3ZS9 - chains A and B of the 4 polymer chains in the assembly; structure by X-ray diffraction, 2.10 A resolution.

== Chain A (and B) ==
Name: Atpase GET3
From: Saccharomyces cerevisiae
Notes: EC 3.6.3.16; chain B of this document is another copy of the same molecule, construct and numbering; everything in this record applies to it too
UniProtKB: Q12154 (GET3_YEAST); residues 1-354 here = UniProt positions 1-354
Chain sequence (354 residues; numbered 1 to 354; the number before each row is that of its first residue):
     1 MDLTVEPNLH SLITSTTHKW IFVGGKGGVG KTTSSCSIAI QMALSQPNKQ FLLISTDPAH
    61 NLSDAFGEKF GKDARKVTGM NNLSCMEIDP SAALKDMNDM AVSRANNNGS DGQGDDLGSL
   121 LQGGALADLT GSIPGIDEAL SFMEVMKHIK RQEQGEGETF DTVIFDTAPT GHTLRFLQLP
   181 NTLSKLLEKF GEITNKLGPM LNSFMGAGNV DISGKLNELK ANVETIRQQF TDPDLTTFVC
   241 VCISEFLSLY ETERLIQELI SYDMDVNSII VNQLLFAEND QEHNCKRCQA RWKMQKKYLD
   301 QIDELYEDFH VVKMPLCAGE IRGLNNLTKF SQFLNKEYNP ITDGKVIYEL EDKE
Disordered / not traced: 1-4, 101-126, 188-211, 280-284, 353-354 (chain B: 1-3, 102-125, 154-158, 199-211, 280-282, 351-354)
Ion coordination: Mg2+: Thr32 (together with ADP, tetrafluoroaluminate); Zn2+: Cys285, Cys288 (shared with Cys285(B), Cys288(B) of chain B)
Small-molecule neighbours:
  - ADP (adenosine-5'-diphosphate), molecule 1: Lys26, Gly27, Gly28, Val29, Gly30, Lys31, Thr32, Thr33, Asn61, Asn272, Gln273, Pro315, Leu316, Cys317, Gly319, Glu320, Ile321, Phe330
  - ADP, molecule 2: Lys26, Glu245, Leu247, Arg291
Reported in the primary citation:
  - mutagenesis - D57N: unchanged binding to rGet1/2

== Chain A / chain B interface ==
Residue-residue contacts (99):
  Lys26(A) with Asn61(B)
  Gly27(A) with Gly27(B); Gly28(B)
  Gly28(A) with Gly27(B), hydrogen bond (backbone-backbone); Gly28(B)
  Pro58(A) with Gly171(B); His172(B)
  Ala59(A) with Thr170(B); Gly171(B); Glu251(B)
  His60(A) with Arg254(B)
  Asn61(A) with Lys26(B); Leu247(B); Glu251(B)
  Asp64(A) with Phe246(B); Leu247(B); Tyr250(B); Arg254(B), salt bridge
  Pro90(A) with Arg175(B)
  Leu129(A) with Lys185(B)
  Gly131(A) with Arg175(B), hydrogen bond (backbone-side chain)
  Ser132(A) with Arg175(B); Gln178(B); Thr182(B), hydrogen bond
  Ile133(A) with Thr182(B)
  Pro134(A) with Pro134(B); Gly135(B); Glu138(B); Leu179(B), hydrophobic
  Gly135(A) with Pro134(B); Gly135(B)
  Ile136(A) with Arg175(B)
  Asp137(A) with Arg175(B), salt bridge
  Glu138(A) with Pro134(B); His172(B), salt bridge
  Ala168(A) with His172(B)
  Pro169(A) with Pro169(B), hydrophobic
  Gly171(A) with Pro58(B); Ala59(B)
  His172(A) with Pro58(B); Glu138(B), salt bridge; Ala168(B); His172(B), hydrogen bond
  Arg175(A) with Pro90(B); Gly131(B), hydrogen bond (side chain-backbone); Ser132(B); Pro134(B); Asp137(B), salt bridge
  Gln178(A) with Ser132(B)
  Leu179(A) with Pro134(B)
  Thr182(A) with Leu129(B); Ser132(B), hydrogen bond; Ile133(B)
  Leu186(A) with Leu129(B), hydrophobic; Ile133(B), hydrophobic
  Glu245(A) with Glu320(B)
  Phe246(A) with Glu320(B), hydrogen bond (backbone-side chain); Arg322(B)
  Leu247(A) with Asn61(B); Asp64(B); Arg322(B)
  Tyr250(A) with Asp64(B)
  Glu251(A) with Ala59(B); Asn61(B)
  Leu275(A) with Arg287(B), hydrogen bond (backbone-side chain)
  Cys285(A) with His283(B); Cys285(B), hydrophobic; Cys288(B), hydrophobic
  Lys286(A) with Tyr348(B)
  Arg287(A) with Leu275(B), hydrogen bond (side chain-backbone); Asn284(B), hydrogen bond; Cys288(B), hydrogen bond; Leu316(B); Tyr348(B), hydrogen bond (backbone-side chain)
  Cys288(A) with Cys285(B), hydrophobic; Arg287(B), hydrogen bond; Cys288(B), hydrophobic
  Ala290(A) with Ala318(B)
  Arg291(A) with Leu316(B); Cys317(B), hydrogen bond (side chain-backbone); Ala318(B); Gly319(B)
  Met294(A) with Glu320(B), hydrogen bond (side chain-backbone)
  Tyr298(A) with Glu320(B), hydrogen bond
  Leu316(A) with Arg287(B); Arg291(B)
  Cys317(A) with Arg291(B), hydrogen bond (backbone-side chain)
  Ala318(A) with Ala290(B); Arg291(B)
  Gly319(A) with Arg291(B); Met294(B)
  Glu320(A) with Glu245(B); Phe246(B), hydrogen bond (side chain-backbone); Met294(B), hydrogen bond (backbone-side chain); Tyr298(B), hydrogen bond
  Arg322(A) with Phe246(B); Leu247(B)
  Tyr348(A) with Lys286(B); Arg287(B), hydrogen bond (side chain-backbone)
Other interface residues (no listed pair), chain A (52 interface residues in all): Ala65, Thr170, Lys185, Ile347
Other interface residues (no listed pair), chain B (55 interface residues in all): Ala65, Ile136, Leu186, Lys189, Ile347

== In short ==
52 residues of chain A and 55 residues of chain B are in contact, with 21 hydrogen bonds and 5 salt bridges.
Polar contacts include Asp64(A)-Arg254(B), Asp137(A)-Arg175(B) and Glu138(A)-His172(B). Chain A binds ADP.
Cys285(A) and Cys288(A) coordinate Zn2+. From the paper: D57N of chain A leaves binding to rGet1/2 unchanged.
Both chains are Atpase GET3 (Saccharomyces cerevisiae). Entry 3ZS9 (S. cerevisiae Get3-ADP-AlF4- complex with
a cytosolic Get2 fragment) was determined by X-ray diffraction (same publication as 3ZS8).
